PDB entry 6SS8 | X-ray diffraction, 2.24 A resolution | chains A and B of the 3 polymer chains in the assembly

Chain A:
Name: HLA class I histocompatibility antigen, A-2 alpha chain
Organism: Homo sapiens
UniProtKB: P01892 (1A02_HUMAN); residues 1-276 here correspond to UniProt positions 25-300 (UniProt number = residue number + 24)
Chain sequence (276 residues; each row starts with the number of its first residue):
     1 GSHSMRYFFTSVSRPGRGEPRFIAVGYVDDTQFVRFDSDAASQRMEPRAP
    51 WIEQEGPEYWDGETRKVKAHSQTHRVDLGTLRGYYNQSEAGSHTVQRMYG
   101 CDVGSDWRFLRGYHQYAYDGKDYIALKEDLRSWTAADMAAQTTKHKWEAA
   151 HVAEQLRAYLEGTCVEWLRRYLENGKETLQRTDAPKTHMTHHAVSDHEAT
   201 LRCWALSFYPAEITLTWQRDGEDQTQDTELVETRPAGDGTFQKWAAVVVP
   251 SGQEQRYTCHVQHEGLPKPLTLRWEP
Cystine bridges: C101-C164, C203-C259

Chain B:
Name: Beta-2-microglobulin
Organism: Homo sapiens
UniProtKB: P61769 (B2MG_HUMAN); residues 1-99 here correspond to UniProt positions 21-119 (UniProt number = residue number + 20)
Chain sequence (100 residues; numbered 0 to 99; the number before each row is that of its first residue; numbering starts at 0):
     0 MIQRTPKIQVYSRHPAENGKSNFLNCYVSGFHPSDIEVDLLKNGERIEKV
    50 EHSDLSFSKDWSFYLLYYTEFTPTEKDEYACRVNHVTLSQPKIVKWDRDM
Sequence notes: initiating methionine (0)
Swiss-Prot annotation at these positions:
  - modified residue: Q2 (Pyrrolidone carboxylic acid)
  - glycosylation: I1 (N-linked (Glc) (glycation) isoleucine), K19 (N-linked (Glc) (glycation) lysine), K41 (N-linked (Glc) (glycation) lysine), K48 (N-linked (Glc) (glycation) lysine), K58 (N-linked (Glc) (glycation) lysine), K91 (N-linked (Glc) (glycation) lysine), K94 (N-linked (Glc) (glycation) lysine)
Cystine bridges: C25-C80

Interface between chain A and chain B:
Contacting residue pairs (58):
  F8(A) with S55(B); F56(B), hydrophobic; K58(B)
  F9(A) with F56(B)
  T10(A) with L54(B); F56(B); F62(B)
  V12(A) with S33(B)
  I23(A) with L54(B)
  V25(A) with D53(B); L54(B)
  Y27(A) with S55(B); Y63(B)
  Q32(A) with D53(B), hydrogen bond
  R35(A) with D53(B), salt bridge
  S92(A) with M0(B)
  H93(A) with M0(B)
  Q96(A) with H31(B); F56(B); W60(B), hydrogen bond (side chain-backbone); F62(B)
  R97(A) with F56(B)
  M98(A) with K58(B)
  Q115(A) with W60(B)
  Y116(A) with W60(B)
  A117(A) with W60(B)
  D119(A) with M0(B); I1(B), hydrogen bond (backbone-backbone)
  G120(A) with I1(B); H31(B); W60(B)
  K121(A) with I1(B)
  D122(A) with W60(B), hydrogen bond
  H192(A) with D98(B)
  R202(A) with M99(B)
  W204(A) with D98(B); M99(B)
  V231(A) with Q8(B)
  E232(A) with K6(B), salt bridge; Q8(B), hydrogen bond (backbone-side chain); Y26(B), hydrogen bond; S28(B), hydrogen bond
  T233(A) with Y26(B)
  R234(A) with Q8(B), hydrogen bond; Y10(B); Y26(B); M99(B), hydrogen bond (side chain-backbone)
  P235(A) with Y10(B), hydrogen bond (backbone-side chain); N24(B); Y26(B)
  A236(A) with R12(B); N24(B), hydrogen bond (backbone-side chain)
  G237(A) with R12(B), hydrogen bond (backbone-side chain); L65(B)
  Q242(A) with Y10(B); S11(B); R12(B), hydrogen bond (side chain-backbone)
  W244(A) with M99(B)
Interface residues without a listed pair, chain A (36 interface residues in all): R48, T94, D238
Interface residues without a listed pair, chain B (26 interface residues in all): H13, P32, D59

Overview:
Chain A and chain B form an interface of 36 and 26 residues respectively, with 13 hydrogen bonds and 2 salt
bridges. Among the polar pairs are R35(A)-D53(B), E232(A)-K6(B) and Q32(A)-D53(B).
Here chain A is HLA class I histocompatibility antigen, A-2 alpha chain and chain B is Beta-2-microglobulin,
both from Homo sapiens. Entry 6SS8 (Human Leukocyte Antigen Class I A02 Carrying LLWNGPIAV) was determined by
X-ray diffraction together with 6SS7, 6SS9 and 6SSA from the same study.
